1R3E - chains C and A of the 4 polymer chains in the assembly; structure by X-ray diffraction, 2.10 A resolution.

[Chain C]
Molecule: 17-nt RNA strand
Sequence (17 nucleotides; numbered 404 to 420; the number before each row is that of its first residue):
   404 CUGUGUXCGA UCCACAG
Modified residues: FHU ((5S,6R)-5-fluoro-6-hydroxy-pseudouridine-5'-monophosphate) at position 410

[Chain A]
Protein: tRNA pseudouridine synthase B
From: Thermotoga maritima
Notes: EC 4.2.1.70
UniProtKB: Q9WZW0 (TRUB_THEMA); residues 10-318 here correspond to UniProt positions 1-309 (UniProt number = residue number - 9)
Sequence (309 residues; each row starts with the number of its first residue):
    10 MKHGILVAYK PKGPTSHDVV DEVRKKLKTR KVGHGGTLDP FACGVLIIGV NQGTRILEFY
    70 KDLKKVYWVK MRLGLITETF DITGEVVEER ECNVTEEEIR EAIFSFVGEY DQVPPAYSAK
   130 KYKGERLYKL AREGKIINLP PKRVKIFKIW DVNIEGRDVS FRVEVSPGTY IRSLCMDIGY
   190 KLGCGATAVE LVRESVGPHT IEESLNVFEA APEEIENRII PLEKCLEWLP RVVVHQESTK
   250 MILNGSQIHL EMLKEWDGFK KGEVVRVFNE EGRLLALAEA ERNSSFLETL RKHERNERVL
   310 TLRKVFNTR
Not modelled in the structure: 302-305
Curated features (UniProtKB/Swiss-Prot):
  - active site: Asp48 (Nucleophile)
Cystine bridges: Cys101-Cys193
Reported in the primary citation:
  - catalytic residues: Asp48 (proposed by the authors, not directly observed)
  - contacts within the chain: Asp48-Arg181 (salt bridge)
  - binding site for the 17-nt RNA strand: Glu106, Gly254, Gln256
  - binding site for the 17-nt RNA strand (chain C): Arg33, His43, Thr46, Asp48, Tyr76, Asp90, Thr92, Ala128, Lys129, Lys130, Arg135, Arg141, Tyr179
  - specificity-determining residues: Asp90, Arg135
  - conformationally variable residues (order/disorder transition, side-chain flip): Asp48, Pro124 to Arg152
  - binding site for the 17-nt RNA strand: Arg109, Phe113

[Interface between chain C and chain A]
Pairs across the interface (62):
  U407(C) with Lys130(A), salt bridge to the phosphate; Lys132(A), phosphate contact; Gly133(A), hydrogen bond to the phosphate
  G408(C) with Lys70(A), hydrogen bond to the sugar; Lys129(A), phosphate contact; Lys130(A), hydrogen bond to the phosphate; Arg135(A), hydrogen bond to the base
  U409(C) with His43(A), base contact; Gly45(A), sugar contact; Thr46(A), hydrogen bond to the sugar; Lys70(A), sugar contact; Ala128(A), base contact; Lys129(A), salt bridge to the phosphate; Arg135(A), hydrogen bond to the base
  FHU_410(C) with Gly44(A), phosphate contact; Gly45(A), phosphate contact; Thr46(A), sugar contact; Leu47(A), base contact; Asp48(A), hydrogen bond to the sugar; Lys74(A), salt bridge to the phosphate; Tyr76(A), base contact; Thr178(A), base contact; Tyr179(A), hydrogen bond to the phosphate; Ile180(A), base contact; Arg181(A), hydrogen bond to the sugar; Leu200(A), base contact; Arg202(A), salt bridge to the phosphate
  C411(C) with Thr46(A), phosphate contact; Asp48(A), base contact; Thr88(A), hydrogen bond to the base; Asp90(A), hydrogen bond to the base; Thr92(A), hydrogen bond to the base; Tyr126(A), sugar contact; Ser127(A), phosphate contact; Ala128(A), hydrogen bond to the phosphate; Tyr137(A), phosphate contact; Tyr179(A), hydrogen bond to the phosphate; Arg181(A), base contact
  G412(C) with Thr46(A), phosphate contact; Pro49(A), base contact; Tyr137(A), hydrogen bond to the phosphate; Arg141(A), hydrogen bond to the sugar
  A413(C) with Thr24(A), phosphate contact; His26(A), base contact; Gly42(A), base contact; His43(A), stacking on the base; Tyr137(A), sugar contact
  U414(C) with Arg135(A), salt bridge to the phosphate; Tyr137(A), phosphate contact
  C415(C) with His26(A), stacking on the base; Arg33(A), hydrogen bond to the base
  C416(C) with Val41(A), sugar contact; Gly42(A), sugar contact; Thr63(A), hydrogen bond to the phosphate; Leu66(A), sugar contact
  A417(C) with Lys40(A), phosphate contact; Thr63(A), hydrogen bond to the phosphate; Glu67(A), sugar contact; Lys313(A), phosphate contact
  C418(C) with Arg64(A), phosphate contact; Glu67(A), sugar contact; Lys313(A), salt bridge to the phosphate
Also at the interface, not in a pair above, chain C (13 interface residues in all): G406
Also at the interface, not in a pair above, chain A (45 interface residues in all): Asp30, Arg39, Tyr131, Lys151, Gly177

[Overview]
13 residues of chain C and 45 residues of chain A are in contact; the contacts include 19 hydrogen bonds, 6
salt bridges and 2 aromatic stacking contacts. Polar contacts include G408(C)-Arg135(A), U409(C)-Arg135(A) and
C411(C)-Thr88(A). From the paper: the catalytic residue Asp48(A); a binding site for the 17-nt RNA strand
(chain C) at Arg33(A), His43(A) and Thr46(A) among others.
Chain C is a 17-nt RNA strand and chain A is tRNA pseudouridine synthase B (Thermotoga maritima); the
structure, Crystal Structure of tRNA Pseudouridine Synthase TruB and Its RNA Complex: RNA-protein Recognition
Through a Combination ..., was determined by X-ray diffraction (same publication as 1R3F).
